Entry 3IBC (X-ray diffraction, 2.75 A resolution); this record covers chains D and F of the 6 polymer chains in the assembly.

[Chain D]
Name: Caspase-7
Source organism: Homo sapiens
Notes: EC 3.4.22.60; fragment: P10 subunit
Reference sequence: P55210 (CASP7_HUMAN); residues 507-603 here correspond to UniProt positions 207-303 (UniProt number = residue number - 300)
Amino-acid sequence (97 residues; numbered 507 to 603; the number before each row is that of its first residue):
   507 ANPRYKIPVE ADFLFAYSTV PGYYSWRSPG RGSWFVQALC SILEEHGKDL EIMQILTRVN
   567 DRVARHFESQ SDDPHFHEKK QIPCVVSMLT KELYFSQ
Unresolved in the structure: 507-510
Swiss-Prot annotation at these positions:
  - region: Val526 to Gly538 (Loop L3), Glu574 to Ile588 (Loop L4)
  - site: Tyr523 (Involved in allosteric regulation)
  - modified residue: Arg533 (Microbial infection: ADP-riboxanated arginine), Ser539 (Phosphoserine)

[Chain F]
Name: Acetyl-YVAD-CHO
Amino-acid sequence (5 residues; each row starts with the number of its first residue):
   801 XYVAD
Modified / non-standard residues: ACE (acetyl group) at position 801

[Chain D / chain F interface]
Pairs across the interface (18; chain D residue first):
  Tyr530(D) with Ala804(F), hydrophobic
  Ser531(D) with Val803(F); Ala804(F); Asp805(F), hydrogen bond (backbone-backbone)
  Trp532(D) with Tyr802(F), hydrophobic; Val803(F); Ala804(F)
  Arg533(D) with Tyr802(F); Val803(F), hydrogen bond (backbone-backbone); Ala804(F); Asp805(F), salt bridge
  Ser534(D) with ACE_801(F)
  Pro535(D) with ACE_801(F); Val803(F), hydrophobic
  Trp540(D) with Tyr802(F)
  Glu574(D) with Tyr802(F)
  Ser575(D) with Tyr802(F)
  Gln576(D) with Tyr802(F)
Other interface residues (no listed pair), chain D (11 interface residues in all): Arg537

[Summary]
Chain D and chain F form an interface of 11 and 5 residues respectively; the contacts include 2 hydrogen bonds
and 1 salt bridge. Polar pairs include Arg533(D)-Asp805(F), Ser531(D)-Asp805(F) and Arg533(D)-Val803(F).
Chain D is Caspase-7 (Homo sapiens) and chain F is Acetyl-YVAD-CHO; the structure, Crystal Structure of
Caspase-7 incomplex with Acetyl-YVAD-CHO, was determined by X-ray diffraction together with 3IBF from the same
study.
